PDB entry 3UTF | X-ray diffraction, 2.25 A resolution | chains A and D of the 4 polymer chains in the assembly

Chain A (and D):
Molecule: UDP-galactopyranose mutase
Source organism: Aspergillus fumigatus
Notes: EC 5.4.99.9; chain D of this document is another copy of the same molecule, construct and numbering; everything in this record applies to it too
UniProt: Q4W1X2 (Q4W1X2_ASPFM); residue numbers follow UniProt; this construct covers 1-510
Amino-acid sequence (513 residues; numbered -2 to 510; the number before each row is that of its first residue; numbers below 1 keep their minus sign (Ala-2 is residue -2)):
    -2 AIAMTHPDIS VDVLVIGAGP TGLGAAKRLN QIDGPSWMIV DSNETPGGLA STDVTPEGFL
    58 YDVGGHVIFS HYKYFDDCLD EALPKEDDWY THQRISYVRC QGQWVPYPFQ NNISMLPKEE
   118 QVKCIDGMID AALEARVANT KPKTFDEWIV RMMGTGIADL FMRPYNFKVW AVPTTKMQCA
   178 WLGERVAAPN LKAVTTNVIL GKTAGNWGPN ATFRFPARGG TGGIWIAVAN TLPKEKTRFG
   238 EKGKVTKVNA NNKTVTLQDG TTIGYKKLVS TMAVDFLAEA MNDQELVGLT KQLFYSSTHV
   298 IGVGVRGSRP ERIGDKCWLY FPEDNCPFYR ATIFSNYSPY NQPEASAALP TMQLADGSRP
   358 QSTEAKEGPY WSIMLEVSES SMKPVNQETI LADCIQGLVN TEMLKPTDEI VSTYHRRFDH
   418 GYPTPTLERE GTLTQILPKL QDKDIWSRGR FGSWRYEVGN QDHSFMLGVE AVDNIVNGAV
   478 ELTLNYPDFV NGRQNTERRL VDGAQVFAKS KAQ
Unresolved in the structure: -2 to 2, 508-510
Construct notes: expression tag (-2 to 0); engineered mutation Ala344 (Lys in Q4W1X2), Ala345 (Lys in Q4W1X2)
Residues lining bound ligands: dihydroflavine-adenine dinucleotide (FDA): Ile13, Gly14, Ala15, Gly16, Pro17, Thr18, Gly19, Val37, Asp38, Ser39, Asn40, Gly44, Gly45, Leu46, Ala47, Val60, Gly61, Gly62, His63, Val64, Ile65, Gly240, Lys241, Val242, Thr268, Met269, Thr295, Tyr326, Arg327, Glu373, Gly418, Tyr419, Arg445, Gly446, Arg447, Gly456, Asn457, Gln458, Asp459, Ser461
UniProt features mapped onto this chain:
  - binding site (FAD): Thr18, Asp38, Leu46, Gly61, His63, Val242, Arg327, Arg447, Gly456, Asn457, Gln458, Ser461
  - binding site (UDP-alpha-D-galactose): Gly61, Gly62, Tyr104, Gln107, Met159, Tyr162, Asn163, Trp167, Arg182, Asn207, Tyr317, Arg327, Tyr419, Tyr453, Asn457
  - binding site (NADH): His68, Arg91, Ser93, Tyr419, Arg447, Asn457
  - binding site (NADPH): His68, Arg91, Ser93, Tyr104, Asn203, Trp315, Tyr317, Tyr419, Arg447, Asn457, His460
  - mutagenesis: Phe66 (F66A: Lowers the catalytic efficiency), Arg91 (R91A: Lowers the catalytic efficiency by a factor of 125), Ser93 (S93A: Lowers the catalytic efficiency by a factor of 14), Tyr104 (Y104A: Lowers the catalytic efficiency), Gln107 (Q107A: Lowers the catalytic efficiency), Arg182 (R182A: Lowers the UDP-galactopyranose binding; R182K: Lowers the catalytic efficiency), Asn207 (N207A: Lowers the catalytic efficiency), Tyr317 (Y317A: Lowers the catalytic efficiency), Arg327 (R327A: Abolishes the catalytic activity; R327K: Lowers the catalytic efficiency), Arg447 (R447A: Lowers the catalytic efficiency by a factor of 2000)
What the authors report for this chain:
  - conformationally variable residues (loop rearrangement): His63
  - binding site for dihydroflavine-adenine dinucleotide: Thr18, Asp38, Gly62, His63, Gln458, Ser461
  - mutagenesis - K344A/K345A: unchanged catalytic activity

Chain A / chain D interface:
Pairs across the interface - 34 pairs, chain A then chain D:
  Lys115(A) with Ile196(D); Leu197(D)
  Gln118(A) with Ile196(D)
  Val119(A) with Thr193(D); Ile196(D), hydrophobic; Leu197(D), hydrophobic
  Ile122(A) with Ile196(D), hydrophobic
  Asp123(A) with Lys189(D); Thr193(D)
  Ile126(A) with Leu188(D), hydrophobic; Lys189(D); Thr192(D)
  Asp127(A) with Lys189(D), salt bridge
  Ala129(A) with Leu130(D)
  Leu130(A) with Ala129(D); Arg133(D)
  Arg133(A) with Leu130(D); Val134(D)
  Val134(A) with Arg133(D); Val134(D), hydrophobic
  Leu188(A) with Ile126(D), hydrophobic
  Lys189(A) with Asp123(D); Ile126(D); Asp127(D), salt bridge
  Thr192(A) with Ile126(D)
  Thr193(A) with Val119(D); Asp123(D)
  Val195(A) with Ile196(D), hydrophobic
  Ile196(A) with Lys115(D); Gln118(D); Val119(D), hydrophobic; Ile122(D), hydrophobic
  Leu197(A) with Lys115(D); Val119(D), hydrophobic
Also at the interface, not in a pair above, chain A (19 interface residues in all): Glu116
Also at the interface, not in a pair above, chain D (19 interface residues in all): Glu116, Val195

Summary:
Chain A and chain D each contribute 19 residues to their interface, with 2 salt bridges. The salt-bridged pair
is Asp127(A)-Lys189(D). Bound to chain A: dihydroflavine-adenine dinucleotide. From the paper: a binding site
for dihydroflavine-adenine dinucleotide at Thr18(A), Asp38(A) and Gly62(A) among others; K344A/K345A of chain
A leave catalytic activity unchanged.
Both chains are UDP-galactopyranose mutase (Aspergillus fumigatus). Entry 3UTF (Crystal structure of
Aspergillus fumigatus UDP galactopyranose mutase in reduced state) was determined by X-ray diffraction
together with 3UTE, 3UTG and 3UTH from the same study.
